6MEK - chains A and B of the 5 polymer chains in the assembly; structure by X-ray diffraction, 3.10 A resolution.

[Chain A]
Molecule: E2 glycoprotein
Organism: Hepacivirus C
UniProtKB: H2FJ05 (H2FJ05_9HEPC); residues 412-645 here = UniProt positions 412-645
Amino-acid sequence (235 residues; row label = number of the first residue in the row):
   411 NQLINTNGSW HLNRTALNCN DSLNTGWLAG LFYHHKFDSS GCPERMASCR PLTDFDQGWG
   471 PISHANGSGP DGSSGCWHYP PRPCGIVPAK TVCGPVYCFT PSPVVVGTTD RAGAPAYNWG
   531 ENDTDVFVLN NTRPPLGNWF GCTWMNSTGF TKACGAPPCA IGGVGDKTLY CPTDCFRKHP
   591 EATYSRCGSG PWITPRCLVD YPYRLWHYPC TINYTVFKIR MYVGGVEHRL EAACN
Disordered / not traced: 411-422, 453-489, 570-590
Construct notes: expression tag (411); engineered mutation Asp448 (Asn in H2FJ05), Asp576 (Asn in H2FJ05); linker (482-485)
Disulfides: Cys429-Cys503, Cys452-Cys620, Cys494-Cys564, Cys508-Cys552, Cys569-Cys597, Cys607-Cys644
Covalently attached groups: N-acetylglucosamine (NAG) linked to Asn430, Asn540, Asn556, Asn623

[Chain B]
Molecule: HEPC3 Heavy Chain
Organism: Homo sapiens
Amino-acid sequence (241 residues; row label = number of the first residue in the row; a row labelled like 82A-82C holds insertion residues (82A, then the next letters in order)):
     1 QVQLVQSGAE VKKPGSSVKV SCKASGGTLN SYEITWVRQA PGQGLEWMGG ITPIFETTYA
    61 QKFQGRVTIT ADESTSTTYM EL
82A-82C SSL
    83 RPEDTAVYYC ARDGVRYC
100A-100I GGGRCYNWF
   101 DPWGQGTLVT VSSASTKGPS VFPLAPSSKS TSGGTAALGC LVKDYFPEPV TVSWNSGALT
   161 SGVHTFPAVL QSSGLYSLSS VVTVPSSSLG TQTYICNVNH KPSNTKVDKR VEPKSCDKTA
   221 GWSHPQFEK
Disordered / not traced: 129-130, 215-229
Disulfides: Cys22-Cys92, Cys100-Cys100E, Cys140-Cys196
What the authors report for this chain:
  - binding site for N-acetylglucosamine: Tyr99

[Chain A / chain B interface]
Residue-residue contacts (43):
  Leu427(A) with Cys100(B); Gly100A(B)
  Asn428(A) with Cys100(B)
  Cys429(A) with Tyr99(B); Cys100(B), hydrogen bond (backbone-backbone)
  Asn430(A) with Arg98(B); Tyr99(B)
  Asp431(A) with Arg94(B), salt bridge; Arg98(B), hydrogen bond (backbone-backbone)
  Leu433(A) with Gln1(B), hydrogen bond (backbone-backbone)
  Asn434(A) with Gln1(B), hydrogen bond (backbone-backbone); Val2(B), hydrogen bond (backbone-backbone); Arg94(B), hydrogen bond; Arg98(B), hydrogen bond; Asp101(B), hydrogen bond (side chain-backbone); Pro102(B)
  Thr435(A) with Gly27(B); Thr28(B), hydrogen bond (backbone-backbone)
  Gly436(A) with Leu29(B); Arg94(B)
  Leu438(A) with Val97(B); Arg98(B); Tyr99(B)
  Ala439(A) with Arg94(B); Val97(B), hydrophobic
  Phe442(A) with Val97(B), hydrophobic; Cys100E(B), hydrophobic
  Tyr443(A) with Thr52(B); Pro53(B); Ile54(B), hydrophobic
  Lys446(A) with Leu29(B); Asn30(B), hydrogen bond (backbone-backbone); Pro53(B); Phe55(B); Glu73(B), salt bridge
  Phe447(A) with Thr28(B); Leu29(B), hydrophobic; Asn30(B), hydrogen bond (backbone-side chain)
  Asp448(A) with Thr28(B), hydrogen bond (backbone-backbone); Leu29(B); Asn30(B)
  Trp529(A) with Gly100C(B)
  Glu531(A) with Gly100B(B)
Also at the interface, not in a pair above, chain A (20 interface residues in all): Ser432, Trp437
Also at the interface, not in a pair above, chain B (25 interface residues in all): Ser31, Tyr32, Glu33

[In short]
Chain A and chain B form an interface of 20 and 25 residues respectively; the contacts include 12 hydrogen
bonds and 2 salt bridges. Among the polar pairs are Asp431(A)-Arg94(B), Lys446(A)-Glu73(B) and
Asn434(A)-Arg94(B). Covalently linked N-acetylglucosamine: at Asn430(A), Asn540(A), Asn556(A) and Asn623(A).
From the paper: a binding site for N-acetylglucosamine at Tyr99(B).
Chain A is E2 glycoprotein (Hepacivirus C) and chain B is HEPC3 Heavy Chain (Homo sapiens); the structure,
Crystal structure of Hepatitis C virus envelope glycoprotein E2 core in complex with human antibodies HEPC3
..., was determined by X-ray diffraction (same publication as 6MED, 6MEE, 6MEG, 6MEH, 6MEI and 6MEJ).
